Entry 6ZZX (electron microscopy, 2.70 A resolution); this record covers chains A and B of the 24 polymer chains in the assembly.

Chain A:
Molecule: Photosystem I P700 chlorophyll a apoprotein A1
Source organism: Chlorella ohadii
Notes: EC 1.97.1.12
Reference sequence: W8SY74 (W8SY74_CHLSO); residues 11-751 here = UniProt positions 11-751
Chain sequence (741 residues; row label = number of the first residue in the row):
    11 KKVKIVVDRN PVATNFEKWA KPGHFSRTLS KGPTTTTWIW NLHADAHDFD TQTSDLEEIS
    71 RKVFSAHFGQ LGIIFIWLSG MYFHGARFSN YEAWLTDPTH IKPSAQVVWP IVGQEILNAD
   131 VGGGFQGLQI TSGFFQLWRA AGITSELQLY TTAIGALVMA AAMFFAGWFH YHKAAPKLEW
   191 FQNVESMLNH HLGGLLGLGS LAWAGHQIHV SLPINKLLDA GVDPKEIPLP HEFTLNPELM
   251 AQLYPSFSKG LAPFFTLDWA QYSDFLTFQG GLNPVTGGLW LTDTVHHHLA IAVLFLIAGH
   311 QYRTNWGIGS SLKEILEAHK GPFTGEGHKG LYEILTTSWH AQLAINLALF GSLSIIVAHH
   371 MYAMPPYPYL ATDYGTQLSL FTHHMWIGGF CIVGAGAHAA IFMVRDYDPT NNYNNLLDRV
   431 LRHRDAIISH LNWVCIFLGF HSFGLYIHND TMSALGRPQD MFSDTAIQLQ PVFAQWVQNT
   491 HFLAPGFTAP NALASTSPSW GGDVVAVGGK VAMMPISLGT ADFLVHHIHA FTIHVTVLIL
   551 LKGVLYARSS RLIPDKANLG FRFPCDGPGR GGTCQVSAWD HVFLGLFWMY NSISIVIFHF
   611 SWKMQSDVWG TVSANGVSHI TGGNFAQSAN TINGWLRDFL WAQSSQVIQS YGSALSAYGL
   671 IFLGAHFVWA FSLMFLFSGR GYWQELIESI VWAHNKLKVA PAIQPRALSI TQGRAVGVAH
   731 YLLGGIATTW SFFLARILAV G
Differences from the reference sequence: conflict A368 (Ser in W8SY74), I437 (Met in W8SY74)
Bound ions: chlorophyll a Mg (4 sites), coordinated by Q80, Q116, Q124, T498; 4Fe-4S cluster Fe: C575, C584 (shared with C560(B), C569(B) of chain B)
Small-molecule neighbours:
  - 1,2-diacyl-glycerol-3-sn-phosphate (3PH): T24, N25, F26
  - beta-carotene (BCR), molecule 1: I83, I86, W87
  - beta-carotene (BCR), molecule 2: I84, W87, L88, G204, L205, L208, G209
  - beta-carotene (BCR), molecule 3: F85, L88, Y92, T162, G165, A166, M169, L208, L211, A212
  - beta-carotene (BCR), molecule 4: L211, L261, F264, F265, L299, V303, L306, H310, I318
  - beta-carotene (BCR), molecule 5: F264, W269, V303, I307
  - beta-carotene (BCR), molecule 6: L341, L345, A351, I355, A409, F412, L427
  - beta-carotene (BCR), molecule 7: A358, S362, I402, G406, A409, V547, L550, L551, V554
  - beta-carotene (BCR), molecule 8: N442, I446, F450
  - beta-carotene (BCR), molecule 9: G674, A675, F677, V678, L733, I736, A737, W740
  - beta-carotene (BCR), molecule 10: W693, L696, I697, I700
  - chlorophyll b (CHL): L157, Q158, T161, L239, H241, L245
  - chlorophyll a isomer (CL0): F453, Y456, I538, F541, T542, Y600, N601, S604, I605, F608, I642, W645, L646, L650, S654, I658, F672, H676, W679, Y731, G735, T738, T739, F742
  - chlorophyll a (CLA), molecule 1: V13, K14, I15, W190, N193, S196, H200, T314, N315, W316
  - chlorophyll a (CLA), molecule 2: I15, V17, F74, F78, A172, M173, F175, A176, F179, H180, A184, W190
  - chlorophyll a (CLA), molecule 3: V22, A23, T24, N25, F26, K28, W29, H34, K72, S75, G79, I83, F174, G177, W178, Y181, H182
  - chlorophyll a (CLA), molecule 4: W29, H34, F35, L52, H53, A56, H57, F59, Q62, A76, G79, Q80, I83
  - chlorophyll a (CLA), molecule 5: W29, P32, W48, I49, W50, L52, H53
  - chlorophyll a (CLA), molecule 6: T46, I49, W50, I697, I700, V701, H704, V709, P711, P715, R716
  - chlorophyll a (CLA), molecule 7: W50, F677, V678, F681, F685, L718, Q722, A725, V726, A729, H730, L733
  - chlorophyll a (CLA), molecule 8: H53, A54, D55, A56, H57, D58, H350, L353, L357, F400, C401, V403, G404, A407, H408, I411, R415, F571, R572, W589, V592, L596
  - chlorophyll a (CLA), molecule 9: H57, F59, V73, A76, H77, Q80, L81, I84, F85, L88, W349, H350, Q352, L353, N356, L357, F360
  - chlorophyll a (CLA), molecule 10: H57, Q80, I83, I84, W87, L357, F360, I397, F400, C401
  - chlorophyll a (CLA), molecule 11: L66, S70, H77, L188, F191, V194, M197, L198, H201, L205, L206, L322, L326, Y342, L345, T346, T347, S348, W349, Q352, I355, N356, L359, F360
  - chlorophyll a (CLA), molecule 12: F74, H77, F78, L81, F85, M169, M173, W190, F191, N193, S196, M197, H200, H201, G204, L205
  - chlorophyll a (CLA), molecule 13: I86, W87, S89, G90, F93, H94, F98, Q116, V117, W119, L167
  - chlorophyll a (CLA), molecule 14: W87, M91, A115, Q116, L138, Q139, I140, T141, S142, F144, A667, Y668, I671, W740, L744
  - chlorophyll a (CLA), molecule 15: W87, M91, T141, S142, F144, S389, L390, T392, H393, W396, I397, F400, I671, I736, T739, W740
  - chlorophyll a (CLA), molecule 16: W87, L88, S142, G143, F144, L147, L206, F360, L363, S364, V367, M371, Y377, L390, H393, H394, I397
  - chlorophyll a (CLA), molecule 17: Q116, V117, V118, W119, I121, V122, Q124, L127, L138, A667, L670, I671
  - chlorophyll a (CLA), molecule 18: L147, A150, L206, G209, S210, W213, Q217, L289, L291, T294, H297, H298, I301, F305, L363, I366, V367, H370, M371, P376, Y377
  - chlorophyll a (CLA), molecule 19: A151, G152, I153, Q158, T161, T162, G209, A212, W213, G215, H216, H219, V220, P240, H241, T244
  - chlorophyll a (CLA), molecule 20: V168, A171, A172, F175
  - chlorophyll a (CLA), molecule 21: L198, L202, L206, L304, F305, A308, Q311, Y312, L322, I325, L326, L359, L427, V430, L551, L555
  - chlorophyll a (CLA), molecule 22: N199, H200, G203, G204, L208, L306, G309, H310, Y312, R313, T314, W316, I318
  - chlorophyll a (CLA), molecule 23: L211, A212, A214, G215, I218, H219, F243, T244, L245, P247, F257, G260, L261, F264, Y272, F275, L276, L299
  - chlorophyll a (CLA), molecule 24: F264, W269, A270, Y272, S273, L276, T277, F278, H296, L299, A300, V303, L304, I307, N501
  - chlorophyll a (CLA), molecule 25: F264, F265, L267
  - chlorophyll a (CLA), molecule 26: T277, F278, G280, G281, L289, D293, T294, H296, H297, A300, I301, L304, H370, M374, T506
  - chlorophyll a (CLA), molecule 27: F278, F497, T498, A499, P500, N501
  - chlorophyll a (CLA), molecule 28: L304, L359, S362, L363, I366, H369, H370, A373, M374, T506, S507, S509, W510
  - chlorophyll a (CLA), molecule 29: I307, A308, H310, Q311, I318, G319, S320
  - chlorophyll a (CLA), molecule 30: Q311, S320, E324, I325, A328, H329
  - chlorophyll a (CLA), molecule 31: I325, L326, H329, H338, L341, L345, L426, L427, V430
  - chlorophyll a (CLA), molecule 32: A328, H329, K330, G331, P332, F333
  - chlorophyll a (CLA), molecule 33: F333, T334, L426, R429, V430, H433, I437, H440
  - chlorophyll a (CLA), molecule 34: S362, I365, I366, H369, M395, I402, I543, T546, V547, L550, M599, S602, I603, V606
  - chlorophyll a (CLA), molecule 35: H369, Y372, F391, F483, A484, V487, Q488, H491, W510, I526, L528, H536, H539, I543, V606, H609, F610, K613
  - chlorophyll a (CLA), molecule 36: A436, H440, W443
  - chlorophyll a (CLA), molecule 37: I437, H440, L441, V444, A540, I543, H544, V547, L551
  - chlorophyll a (CLA), molecule 38: S439, N442, W443, I446
  - chlorophyll a (CLA), molecule 39: N442, C445, I446, G449, F450, F453, G454, F541, V545, L548, I549, L594, F597, W598
  - chlorophyll a (CLA), molecule 40: W443, I446, F447, F450, H451
  - chlorophyll a (CLA), molecule 41: W443, V444, F447, L448, Q480, P481, V482, F483, A484, D532, F533, H536, H537, A540, H544
  - chlorophyll a (CLA), molecule 42: F450, H451, G454, L455, I457, H458, T461, M462, R467, D470, F472
  - chlorophyll a (CLA), molecule 43: F453, I457, D460, F541, F597, W598, Y600, N601, I642, L646, W679, Y731
  - chlorophyll a (CLA), molecule 44: T461, A464, L465
  - chlorophyll a (CLA), molecule 45: W486, V487, T490, H491, A494, T498, A499, T506, W510
  - chlorophyll a (CLA), molecule 46: L646, L650, W651
  - chlorophyll a (CLA), molecule 47: L670, L673, G674, H676, F677, W679, A680, L683
  - chlorophyll a (CLA), molecule 48: F677, A680, F681, L683, M684, F687, S688, Y692, W693, L696
  - chlorophyll a (CLA), molecule 49: I700, A703, H704, L707, V709
  - chlorophyll a (CLA), molecule 50: W702, A703, K706, L707
  - phylloquinone (PQN): W50, M684, F685, S688, G689, R690, W693, I697, R716, A717, L718, S719, G723
  - phosphatidylethanolamine (PTY), molecule 1: T24, F175, W178, F179, K183
  - phosphatidylethanolamine (PTY), molecule 2: R97, L157, Y160, T161, I164, G165, V168, M169
  - (3R)-beta,beta-caroten-3-ol (RRX): W119, P120, I121
  - 4Fe-4S cluster (SF4): P574, C575, G577, P578, C584, I720, R724

Chain B:
Molecule: Photosystem I P700 chlorophyll a apoprotein A2
Source organism: Chlorella ohadii
Notes: EC 1.97.1.12
Reference sequence: W8SUA3 (W8SUA3_CHLSO); residues 6-734 here correspond to UniProt positions 5-733 (UniProt number = residue number - 1)
Chain sequence (731 residues; row label = number of the first residue in the row):
     4 KLFPKFSQAL AQDPTTRRIW FGIATAHDFE SHDGMTEERL YQKIFASHFG QLAIIFLWTS
    64 GNLFHVAWQG NFEQWVQDPL HIRPIAHAIW DPHFGQPAVE AFTRGGASGP VNISTSGVYQ
   124 WWYTIGLRTN QELYTGSIFL LVLAALFLFA GWLHLQPAFQ PALSWFKNAE SRLNHHLAGL
   184 FGVSSLAWTG HLVHVAIPES RGQHVGWDNF LTVLPHPAGL TPFFTGNWAA YAENPDSASH
   244 VFNTAQGSGT AILTFLGGFH PQTQSLWLTD MAHHHLAIAV IFILAGHMYR TIFGIGHSMR
   304 EILEAQTPPS GSLGAGHKGL YDTVNNSLHF QLGLALASVG TISSLVAQHM YSLPPYAFLA
   364 QDFTTQAALY THHQYIAGFI MCGAFAHGAI FFVRDYDPAQ NRGNVLARIL DHKEALISHL
   424 SWASLFLGFH TLGLYVHNDV VQAFGTPEKQ ILIEPVFAQW IQAAHGKTAY GFDFLLSSAT
   484 SAPSLAGQAL WLPGWLQGIN SDANSLFLTI GPGDFLVHHA IALGLHTTTL ILVKGALDAR
   544 GSKLMPDKKD FGYSFPCDGP GRGGTCDISA WDAFYLAVFW MLNTIGWVTF YWHWKHLGIW
   604 QGNVNQFNES STYLMGWLRD YLWLNSSQLI NGYNPFGMNS LSVWAWMFLF GHLIYATGFM
   664 FLISWRGYWQ ELIETLAWAH ERTPLANLVR WRDKPVALSI VQARLVGLTH FSVGYVLTYA
   724 AFLIASTSGK F
Differences from the reference sequence: insertion (5); conflict A241 (Val240 in W8SUA3), A402 (Glu401 in W8SUA3), Q403 (Ala402 in W8SUA3)
Bound ions: chlorophyll a Mg site 1 near Q54 (its only coordinating residue here); chlorophyll a Mg site 2 near D94 (its only coordinating residue here); chlorophyll a Mg site 3 near Q309 (its only coordinating residue here); 4Fe-4S cluster Fe: C560, C569 (shared with C575(A), C584(A) of chain A)
Small-molecule neighbours:
  - beta-carotene (BCR), molecule 1: F6, I22, I26, V692
  - beta-carotene (BCR), molecule 2: L55, I58, F59, W61, F150, G182, L183, V186, S187
  - beta-carotene (BCR), molecule 3: F59, T62, L66, W124, W125, I128, L130, G139, F142, L143, L146, W210
  - beta-carotene (BCR), molecule 4: L189, L223, F226, F227, L279, V283, I286, L287, H290, I298
  - beta-carotene (BCR), molecule 5: F333, L337, A340, T344, M384, A387, F388, G391, F394, F395, A539
  - beta-carotene (BCR), molecule 6: F388, F395, I412, V536, L540
  - beta-carotene (BCR), molecule 7: L435, G436, V439
  - beta-carotene (BCR), molecule 8: W649, M650, F653, W672, L675, I676, L679
  - beta-carotene (BCR), molecule 9: T686, P687, L688
  - chlorophyll b (CHL): W210, D211, F213, L214
  - chlorophyll a isomer (CL0): L621, L625, W626
  - chlorophyll a (CLA), molecule 1: F6, F9, G25, I26, A29, H30, F32, H35, K46, S50, Q54, I57
  - chlorophyll a (CLA), molecule 2: T19, I22, W23, I676, L679, A680, H683, V692, R693, W694, R695, D696, P698, V699
  - chlorophyll a (CLA), molecule 3: W23, F653, L656, I657, T660, M663, F664, L701, V709, T712, H713, V716
  - chlorophyll a (CLA), molecule 4: I26, A27, T28, H30, D31, H332, L335, L339, F382, I383, C385, G386, A389, H390, I393, R397, Y556, W574, F577, F653, I657, T712, V716, L720
  - chlorophyll a (CLA), molecule 5: H30, F32, E33, Y44, I47, S50, H51, Q54, L55, I58, F169, R175, H179, L183, F184, L331, H332, Q334, L335, A338, L339, V342
  - chlorophyll a (CLA), molecule 6: H30, Q54, I57, I58, W61, L339, I379, F382, I383
  - chlorophyll a (CLA), molecule 7: F48, F52, L149, F152, A153, L156, H157, F162, P164, W168
  - chlorophyll a (CLA), molecule 8: F48, H51, F52, L55, W124, W168, F169, N171, S174, R175, H178, H179, G182, L183, F184, Y359
  - chlorophyll a (CLA), molecule 9: I57, L60, W61, S63, G64, F67, H68, W71, Q72, H90, A91, W93, L144
  - chlorophyll a (CLA), molecule 10: I58, F59, W61, T62, S119, G120, W124, V186, S187, A190, V342, I345, S346, V349, M353, Y359, L372, H375, H376, I379, I383
  - chlorophyll a (CLA), molecule 11: W61, N65, H68, V69, A89, H90, N115, I116, S117, T118, S119, V121, V646, W647, M650
  - chlorophyll a (CLA), molecule 12: W61, N65, T118, S119, A371, L372, T374, H375, Y378, I379, F382, M650, V719, L720, Y722, A723, L726, I727
  - chlorophyll a (CLA), molecule 13: H90, A91, I92, W93, D94, H96, F97, F105, N115, S645, V646, W649
  - chlorophyll a (CLA), molecule 14: W124, T127, I128, L183, F184, S187, S188, W191, L195, L269, M274, H277, H278, I281, F285, I345, L348, V349, H352, M353, P358, Y359
  - chlorophyll a (CLA), molecule 15: I128, G129, L130, E135, T138, G139, F142, S187, A190, W191, G193, H194, H197, V198, V208, G209, W210, F213
  - chlorophyll a (CLA), molecule 16: W168, N171, S174, H178, T294, I295, F296
  - chlorophyll a (CLA), molecule 17: A172, R175, L176, H179, L180, F184, M302, L306, Y324, V327, N328, L337, A338, S341, V342, I345
  - chlorophyll a (CLA), molecule 18: L176, L180, F184, I284, F285, A288, M291, Y292, M302, I305, L306
  - chlorophyll a (CLA), molecule 19: N177, H178, A181, G182, V186, H290, Y292, T294, F296, I298
  - chlorophyll a (CLA), molecule 20: L189, A190, T192, G193, V196, H197, F213, L214, V216, L217, P218, H219, G222, L223, F226, F227, Y234, I255, L256, L279
  - chlorophyll a (CLA), molecule 21: F226, W231, A232, Y234, A235, L256, F258, H276, L279, A280, V283, I284, L493
  - chlorophyll a (CLA), molecule 22: T257, F258, G260, G261, L269, D273, M274, H276, H277, A280, I281, I284, H352, L356, W494, W498
  - chlorophyll a (CLA), molecule 23: L287, A288, H290, M291, I298, G299, H300
  - chlorophyll a (CLA), molecule 24: M291, H300, E304, I305, A308, Q309
  - chlorophyll a (CLA), molecule 25: I305, L306, Q309, L316, H320, L323, V327, F333, V408, L409, I412
  - chlorophyll a (CLA), molecule 26: A308, Q309, T310, P311, P312, S315, L316, H320
  - chlorophyll a (CLA), molecule 27: S315, L316, V408, R411, I412, D414, H415, L419, H422
  - chlorophyll a (CLA), molecule 28: L337, A340, S341, T344, I345, L348, Q351, H352, Y354, S355, L356, W498, L509, F510
  - chlorophyll a (CLA), molecule 29: T344, S347, L348, Q351, Q377, G381, M384, F388, L528, T531, T532, L535, M584, T587, I588
  - chlorophyll a (CLA), molecule 30: Q351, Y354, Y373, Q377, F460, A461, W463, I464, Q465, H468, F510, L511, I513, H521, I524, L528, V591, Y594, W595, K598, H599
  - chlorophyll a (CLA), molecule 31: A418, H422, W425
  - chlorophyll a (CLA), molecule 32: L419, H422, L423, W425, A525, L528, H529, T532
  - chlorophyll a (CLA), molecule 33: S421, H422, S424, W425, L428, F432
  - chlorophyll a (CLA), molecule 34: S424, S427, L428, G431, F432, L435, L526, T530, L533, I534, L579, F582, W583
  - chlorophyll a (CLA), molecule 35: W425, L428, F429, F432, H433
  - chlorophyll a (CLA), molecule 36: W425, F429, L430, I456, E457, P458, V459, F460, A461, D517, F518, H521, H522, A525, H529
  - chlorophyll a (CLA), molecule 37: H433, G436, L437, V439, H440, V443, F447, K452, I454
  - chlorophyll a (CLA), molecule 38: T434, Y438, V520, A523, L526, N586, W590, F593, L617, W620, L625, S629, I633, F651, H655, Y658, Y718, T721, Y722, F725
  - chlorophyll a (CLA), molecule 39: L435, V439, D442, V443, L526, F582, W583, N586, W590, L617, L621, Y658, F714
  - chlorophyll a (CLA), molecule 40: W463, I464, A467, H468, F477, L478, L479, W494, L495, W498, F510
  - chlorophyll a (CLA), molecule 41: L478, A485, P486, A489, G490, L493, W494
  - chlorophyll a (CLA), molecule 42: W649, L652, F653, H655, L656, Y658, A659, F662
  - chlorophyll a (CLA), molecule 43: L656, A659, T660, F662, M663, I666, S667, Y671, W672, L675
  - chlorophyll a (CLA), molecule 44: L679, A682, H683, T686, A689, V692
  - chlorophyll a (CLA), molecule 45: A682, R685, T686, P687
  - chlorophyll a (CLA), molecule 46: P687, L688, A689
  - beta,beta-caroten-4-one (ECH): I57, L60, L151
  - phylloquinone (PQN): W23, M663, F664, S667, W668, R669, W672, I676, V699, A700, L701, S702, A706
  - phosphatidylethanolamine (PTY), molecule 1: W210, D211, F213
  - phosphatidylethanolamine (PTY), molecule 2: F429, H433, T434, L437, I454, I456, F518, H522
  - 4Fe-4S cluster (SF4): P559, C560, G562, P563, T568, C569, W668, I703

Interface between chain A and chain B:
Residue-residue contacts - 146 pairs, chain A then chain B:
  V122(A) - F447(B)
  V122(A) - K452(B)
  G123(A) - F447(B)
  Q124(A) - F447(B)
  I126(A) - F447(B)
  D435(A) - T678(B)
  D435(A) - W681(B)
  A436(A) - W681(B)  hydrophobic
  I438(A) - T678(B)
  S439(A) - T678(B)
  S439(A) - W681(B)
  S439(A) - A682(B)
  N442(A) - L675(B)
  N442(A) - L679(B)
  D460(A) - Y636(B)  hydrogen bond
  T461(A) - W649(B)
  S463(A) - Y636(B)
  S463(A) - N637(B)
  S463(A) - M641(B)
  A464(A) - Y636(B)  hydrophobic
  A464(A) - M641(B)
  A464(A) - S645(B)  hydrogen bond (backbone-side chain)
  A464(A) - W649(B)
  L465(A) - D94(B)
  L465(A) - H96(B)
  L465(A) - F97(B)  hydrophobic
  L465(A) - G98(B)  hydrogen bond (backbone-backbone)
  L465(A) - A101(B)
  G466(A) - P100(B)
  G466(A) - M641(B)
  R467(A) - H96(B)  hydrogen bond (side chain-backbone)
  R467(A) - G98(B)
  I549(A) - Y671(B)
  K552(A) - Y671(B)  hydrogen bond (side chain-backbone)
  K552(A) - E674(B)  salt bridge
  K552(A) - L675(B)
  Y556(A) - T678(B)  hydrogen bond
  S560(A) - E674(B)
  S560(A) - E677(B)
  R561(A) - E677(B)
  R561(A) - W681(B)
  L562(A) - Q673(B)
  L562(A) - E677(B)  hydrogen bond (backbone-side chain)
  K566(A) - E674(B)  salt bridge
  C575(A) - P563(B)  hydrophobic
  G577(A) - P563(B)
  P578(A) - P559(B)  hydrophobic
  P578(A) - C560(B)  hydrophobic
  P578(A) - G562(B)
  R580(A) - R669(B)  hydrogen bond (backbone-side chain)
  G581(A) - R669(B)  hydrogen bond (backbone-side chain)
  G582(A) - R669(B)  hydrogen bond (backbone-side chain)
  G582(A) - I703(B)
  T583(A) - R669(B)
  C584(A) - W668(B)  hydrophobic
  C584(A) - R669(B)  hydrogen bond (backbone-backbone)
  C584(A) - G670(B)  hydrogen bond (backbone-backbone)
  C584(A) - I703(B)  hydrophobic
  Q585(A) - I666(B)  hydrogen bond (side chain-backbone)
  Q585(A) - S667(B)
  Q585(A) - W668(B)  hydrogen bond (side chain-backbone)
  Q585(A) - Y671(B)
  V586(A) - E674(B)
  H591(A) - Y671(B)
  H591(A) - E674(B)  salt bridge
  L594(A) - S667(B)
  Q637(A) - P638(B)
  S638(A) - P638(B)
  I642(A) - L652(B)  hydrophobic
  N643(A) - I633(B)  hydrogen bond (side chain-backbone)
  N643(A) - Y636(B)  hydrogen bond (side chain-backbone)
  N643(A) - L652(B)
  L646(A) - L652(B)  hydrophobic
  R647(A) - I633(B)  hydrogen bond (side chain-backbone)
  R647(A) - N634(B)
  R647(A) - Y636(B)  hydrogen bond (side chain-backbone)
  R647(A) - N637(B)
  R647(A) - P638(B)
  W651(A) - W626(B)  hydrogen bond (side chain-backbone)
  W651(A) - S630(B)
  W651(A) - I633(B)  hydrophobic
  S655(A) - W626(B)
  I658(A) - M618(B)
  I658(A) - R622(B)  hydrogen bond (backbone-side chain)
  I658(A) - W626(B)  hydrophobic
  Y661(A) - D442(B)
  Y661(A) - Q445(B)
  Y661(A) - A446(B)
  Y661(A) - M618(B)  hydrophobic
  G662(A) - Q445(B)
  G662(A) - A446(B)  hydrogen bond (backbone-backbone)
  S666(A) - A446(B)  hydrogen bond (side chain-backbone)
  G669(A) - M618(B)
  L670(A) - D442(B)
  L670(A) - A446(B)  hydrophobic
  F672(A) - L621(B)  hydrophobic
  L673(A) - M618(B)  hydrophobic
  L673(A) - L621(B)  hydrophobic
  F677(A) - L435(B)  hydrophobic
  W679(A) - F662(B)  hydrophobic
  L683(A) - F662(B)  hydrophobic
  L686(A) - L665(B)
  L686(A) - I666(B)  hydrophobic
  F687(A) - Y578(B)
  F687(A) - L579(B)
  F687(A) - F582(B)  hydrophobic
  F687(A) - L665(B)  hydrophobic
  F687(A) - I666(B)  hydrophobic
  S688(A) - D570(B)
  S688(A) - L579(B)
  S688(A) - W668(B)
  G689(A) - C569(B)
  G689(A) - D570(B)  hydrogen bond (backbone-side chain)
  R690(A) - R565(B)
  R690(A) - G566(B)  hydrogen bond (side chain-backbone)
  R690(A) - G567(B)  hydrogen bond (side chain-backbone)
  R690(A) - C569(B)  hydrogen bond (backbone-backbone)
  G691(A) - L547(B)
  G691(A) - T568(B)
  G691(A) - C569(B)  hydrogen bond (backbone-backbone)
  G691(A) - D570(B)
  G691(A) - I571(B)
  Y692(A) - I534(B)
  Y692(A) - K537(B)
  Y692(A) - C569(B)
  Y692(A) - D570(B)  hydrogen bond (backbone-backbone)
  Y692(A) - L579(B)  hydrophobic
  Q694(A) - L547(B)
  E695(A) - K537(B)  salt bridge
  E695(A) - S545(B)  hydrogen bond
  E695(A) - K551(B)  salt bridge
  E695(A) - I571(B)
  L696(A) - I420(B)  hydrophobic
  L696(A) - K537(B)
  E698(A) - S545(B)
  E698(A) - K546(B)  hydrogen bond (side chain-backbone)
  E698(A) - L547(B)  hydrogen bond (side chain-backbone)
  S699(A) - I420(B)
  S699(A) - S421(B)  hydrogen bond (backbone-side chain)
  I700(A) - S421(B)
  W702(A) - E417(B)
  W702(A) - A418(B)  hydrophobic
  A703(A) - S421(B)
  I720(A) - G567(B)
  I720(A) - C569(B)  hydrophobic
  R724(A) - W668(B)
Interface residues without a listed pair, chain A (79 interface residues in all): F453, L548, P574, F593, F597, V657, Q659, S663
Interface residues without a listed pair, chain B (83 interface residues in all): S424, V443, G448, L533, D541, A576, Y616, L617, S629, F639, A648, F651, L656, Y658, S702, F714

Overview:
The interface between chain A and chain B involves 79 residues on one side and 83 on the other, with 32
hydrogen bonds and 5 salt bridges. Polar pairs include K552(A)-E674(B), K566(A)-E674(B) and H591(A)-E674(B).
Chain A is Photosystem I P700 chlorophyll a apoprotein A1 and chain B is Photosystem I P700 chlorophyll a
apoprotein A2, both from Chlorella ohadii; the structure, Structure of low-light grown Chlorella ohadii
Photosystem I, was determined by electron microscopy together with 6ZZY and 7A4P from the same study.
